5DUE - chains A and B of the 4 polymer chains in the assembly; structure by X-ray diffraction, 2.09 A resolution.

== Chain A (and B) ==
Protein: Estrogen receptor
From: Homo sapiens
Notes: fragment: ligand-binding domain; chain B of this document is another copy of the same molecule, construct and numbering; everything in this record applies to it too
UniProtKB: P03372 (ESR1_HUMAN); numbering as in UniProt (aligned over 298-554)
Sequence (257 residues; numbered 298 to 554; the number before each row is that of its first residue):
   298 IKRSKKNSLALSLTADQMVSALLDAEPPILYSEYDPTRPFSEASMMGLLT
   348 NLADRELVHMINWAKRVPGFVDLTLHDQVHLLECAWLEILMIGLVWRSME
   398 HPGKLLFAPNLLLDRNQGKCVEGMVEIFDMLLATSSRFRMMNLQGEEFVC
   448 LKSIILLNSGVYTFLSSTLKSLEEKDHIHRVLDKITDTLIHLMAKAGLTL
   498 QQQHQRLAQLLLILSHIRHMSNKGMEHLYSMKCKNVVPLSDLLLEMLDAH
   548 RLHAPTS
Disordered / not traced: 298-304, 463-471, 549-554 (chain B: 298-303, 462-465, 550-554)
Sequence notes: engineered mutation Ser537 (Tyr in P03372)
Small-molecule neighbours: para-Hydroxyl-substituted (5FY; 4-hydroxyphenyl (1S,2S,4S,7S)-5,6-bis(4-hydroxy-2-methylphenyl)-7-thiabicyclo[2.2.1]hept-5-ene-2-sulfonate 7-oxide): Met343, Leu346, Thr347, Leu349, Ala350, Glu353, Leu384, Leu387, Met388, Leu391, Arg394, Phe404, Val418, Glu419, Gly420, Met421, Ile424, Leu428, Gly521, His524, Leu525, Met528, Leu536, Leu540

== Chain A / chain B interface ==
Pairs across the interface (52):
  Ala430(A) - Tyr459(B)
  Arg434(A) - Tyr459(B)
  Arg434(A) - His476(B)
  Ile451(A) - Leu509(B)  hydrophobic
  Asn455(A) - Leu509(B)
  Asn455(A) - His513(B)  hydrogen bond
  Ser456(A) - His513(B)
  Val458(A) - His513(B)
  Tyr459(A) - Ala430(B)
  Tyr459(A) - Arg434(B)  hydrogen bond
  Tyr459(A) - Ile510(B)
  Tyr459(A) - His513(B)
  His476(A) - Arg434(B)
  Asp480(A) - Gln506(B)  hydrogen bond
  Thr483(A) - His501(B)
  Thr483(A) - Ala505(B)
  Asp484(A) - Gln498(B)  hydrogen bond
  Asp484(A) - Gln502(B)  hydrogen bond
  Ile487(A) - His501(B)
  Leu497(A) - Leu497(B)  hydrophobic
  Gln498(A) - Asp484(B)  hydrogen bond
  His501(A) - Thr483(B)
  His501(A) - Asp484(B)  salt bridge
  His501(A) - Ile487(B)
  His501(A) - His501(B)
  His501(A) - Leu504(B)
  Gln502(A) - Asp480(B)
  Gln502(A) - Asp484(B)
  Leu504(A) - His501(B)
  Ala505(A) - Thr483(B)
  Ala505(A) - Leu508(B)  hydrophobic
  Gln506(A) - Asp480(B)  hydrogen bond
  Leu508(A) - Ala505(B)  hydrophobic
  Leu509(A) - Ile451(B)  hydrophobic
  Leu509(A) - Asn455(B)
  Ile510(A) - Tyr459(B)
  Leu511(A) - Leu509(B)  hydrophobic
  Ser512(A) - Arg515(B)  hydrogen bond
  His513(A) - Asn455(B)  hydrogen bond (side chain-backbone)
  His513(A) - Ser456(B)
  His513(A) - Gly457(B)
  His513(A) - Tyr459(B)
  His513(A) - Arg515(B)  hydrogen bond
  Arg515(A) - Ser512(B)  hydrogen bond
  Arg515(A) - His513(B)  hydrogen bond
  Arg515(A) - His516(B)
  His516(A) - Arg515(B)  hydrogen bond
  His516(A) - Asn519(B)  hydrogen bond
  Asn519(A) - His516(B)  hydrogen bond
  Asn519(A) - Asn519(B)  hydrogen bond
  Lys520(A) - His547(B)
  Glu523(A) - Glu523(B)
Other interface residues (no listed pair), chain A (35 interface residues in all): Met427, Met437, Thr460, Leu479, His547
Other interface residues (no listed pair), chain B (36 interface residues in all): Met427, Val458, Thr460, Asp473, Leu479, Leu511, Lys520

== Overview ==
35 residues of chain A and 36 residues of chain B are in contact; the contacts include 16 hydrogen bonds and 1
salt bridge. Polar pairs include His501(A)-Asp484(B), Asn455(A)-His513(B) and Tyr459(A)-Arg434(B). Chain A
binds para-Hydroxyl-substituted.
Both chains are Estrogen receptor (Homo sapiens). Entry 5DUE (Crystal Structure of the ER-alpha Ligand-binding
Domain in Complex with a para-Hydroxyl-substituted, Sulfoxide-bridged Oxabicyclic Heptene Sulfonate ...) was
determined by X-ray diffraction together with 4ZN7, 4ZNH, 4ZNS, 4ZNT, 4ZNU, 4ZNV and 50 further entries from
the same study.
